5ZWN - chains P and R of the 20 polymer chains in the assembly; structure by electron microscopy, 3.40 A resolution.

== Chain P ==
Molecule: U1 snRNA
Source organism: Saccharomyces cerevisiae S288c
Sequence (568 nucleotides; each row starts with the number of its first residue):
     1 AUACUUACCUUAAGAUAUCAGAGGAGAUCAAGAAGUCCUACUGAUCAAAC
    51 AUGCGCUUCCAAUAGUAGAAGGACGUUAAGCAUUUAUCAUUGAACUAUAA
   101 UUGUUCAUUGAAGUCAUUGAUGCAAACUCCUUGGUCACACACACAUACGG
   151 CGCGGAAGGCGUGUUUGCUGACGUUUCCAUUCCCUUGUUUCAAUCAUUGG
   201 UUAAUCCCUUGAUUCCUUUGGGGAUUUUUGGGUUAAACUGAUUUUUGGGG
   251 CCCUUUGUUUCUUCUGCCUGGAGAAGUUUGACACCAAAUUCAAAUUGGUG
   301 UUAGGGGAGCUGGGGCCUUUCAAAAGAGAGCUUUGUAGAGGCAUUCUUUU
   351 UGACUACUUUUCUCUAGCGUGCCAUUUUAGUUUUUGACGGCAGAUUCGAA
   401 UGAACUUAAGUUUAUGAUGAAGGUAUGGCUGUUGAGAUUAUUUGGUCGGG
   451 AUUGUAGUUUGAAGAUGUGCUCUUUUGAGCAGUCUCAACUUUGCUCGUUC
   501 CCGUUAUGGGAAAAAUUUUGGAAGGUCUUGGUAGGAACGGGUGGAUCUUA
   551 UAAUUUUUGAUUUAUUUU
Not modelled in the structure: 26-32, 98-102, 145-148, 210-227, 328-329, 363-366, 389-392, 407-408, 422-430, 448-449, 469-480, 497-512, 566-568

== Chain R ==
Protein: U1 small nuclear ribonucleoprotein C
Source organism: Saccharomyces cerevisiae S288c
UniProt: Q05900 (RU1C_YEAST); residue numbers follow UniProt; this construct covers 1-231
Chain sequence (231 residues; each row starts with the number of its first residue):
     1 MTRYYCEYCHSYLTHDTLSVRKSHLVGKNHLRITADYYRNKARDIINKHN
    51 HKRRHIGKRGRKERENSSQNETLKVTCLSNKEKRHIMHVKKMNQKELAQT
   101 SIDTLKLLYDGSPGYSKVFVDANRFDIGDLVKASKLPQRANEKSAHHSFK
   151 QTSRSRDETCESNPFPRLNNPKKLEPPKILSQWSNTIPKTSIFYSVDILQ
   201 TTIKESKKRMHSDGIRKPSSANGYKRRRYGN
Not modelled in the structure: 1, 142-152, 197-231
Bound ions: Zn2+: Cys-6, Cys-9, His-24, His-30
UniProt features mapped onto this chain:
  - zinc finger: Tyr-4 to Asp-36 (Matrin-type)

== Interface between chain P and chain R ==
Pairs across the interface (79; chain P residue first):
  C8(P) / Ser-19(R)  sugar contact
  C8(P) / Val-20(R)  sugar contact
  C9(P) / His-15(R)  sugar contact
  C9(P) / Thr-17(R)  sugar contact
  C9(P) / Val-20(R)  sugar contact
  U10(P) / His-15(R)  phosphate contact
  U10(P) / Thr-17(R)  phosphate contact
  U11(P) / His-15(R)  sugar contact
  A12(P) / Thr-2(R)  phosphate contact
  A12(P) / His-15(R)  phosphate contact
  A61(P) / His-55(R)  base contact
  U63(P) / Gly-57(R)  base contact
  U63(P) / Lys-58(R)  base contact
  U63(P) / Arg-59(R)  base contact
  U63(P) / Gly-60(R)  base contact
  U63(P) / Glu-63(R)  base contact
  A64(P) / Arg-59(R)  phosphate contact
  A64(P) / Gly-60(R)  phosphate contact
  A64(P) / Arg-61(R)  phosphate contact
  G65(P) / Gly-60(R)  base contact
  G65(P) / Lys-62(R)  base contact
  G65(P) / Glu-63(R)  base contact
  U66(P) / Glu-63(R)  base contact
  U131(P) / Lys-52(R)  phosphate contact
  G133(P) / Arg-53(R)  phosphate contact
  G133(P) / His-55(R)  phosphate contact
  G134(P) / Arg-53(R)  phosphate contact
  U135(P) / Arg-53(R)  phosphate contact
  U135(P) / Arg-54(R)  phosphate contact
  U135(P) / His-55(R)  phosphate contact
  U135(P) / Ile-56(R)  sugar contact
  U135(P) / Gly-57(R)  base contact
  C136(P) / Ile-56(R)  phosphate contact
  A137(P) / Lys-58(R)  phosphate contact
  C251(P) / Arg-64(R)  phosphate contact
  C252(P) / Arg-59(R)  phosphate contact
  U254(P) / Arg-54(R)  sugar contact
  U255(P) / Arg-54(R)  phosphate contact
  U256(P) / Arg-54(R)  base contact
  G257(P) / Lys-83(R)  phosphate contact
  G257(P) / Arg-84(R)  base contact
  G257(P) / Met-87(R)  base contact
  U258(P) / Cys-77(R)  sugar contact
  U258(P) / Lys-83(R)  phosphate contact
  U260(P) / His-49(R)  base contact
  C264(P) / Asn-80(R)  phosphate contact
  C264(P) / Arg-84(R)  phosphate contact
  U265(P) / Asn-80(R)  phosphate contact
  U265(P) / Lys-81(R)  phosphate contact
  G266(P) / Ser-79(R)  phosphate contact
  G266(P) / Asn-80(R)  base contact
  G266(P) / Lys-83(R)  base contact
  C267(P) / Cys-77(R)  base contact
  C267(P) / Leu-78(R)  base contact
  C267(P) / Ser-79(R)  phosphate contact
  C267(P) / Lys-83(R)  base contact
  C268(P) / Lys-74(R)  sugar contact
  C268(P) / Val-75(R)  sugar contact
  C284(P) / Arg-43(R)  sugar contact
  C285(P) / Asp-36(R)  base contact
  C285(P) / Arg-39(R)  sugar contact
  C285(P) / Asn-40(R)  sugar contact
  C285(P) / Arg-43(R)  sugar contact
  C285(P) / Lys-91(R)  phosphate contact
  A286(P) / Asp-36(R)  sugar contact
  A286(P) / Arg-39(R)  sugar contact
  A286(P) / Lys-95(R)  phosphate contact
  G297(P) / Ile-33(R)  sugar contact
  G297(P) / Asp-36(R)  base contact
  G298(P) / Asp-36(R)  sugar contact
  G298(P) / Asn-40(R)  sugar contact
  G298(P) / Arg-43(R)  base contact
  U299(P) / His-10(R)  phosphate contact
  U299(P) / Tyr-37(R)  sugar contact
  U299(P) / Asn-40(R)  sugar contact
  U299(P) / Arg-43(R)  base contact
  G300(P) / Lys-41(R)  phosphate contact
  G543(P) / Arg-3(R)  phosphate contact
  G543(P) / Tyr-12(R)  sugar contact
Also at the interface, not in a pair above, chain P (41 interface residues in all): U132, A283, A287, U542
Also at the interface, not in a pair above, chain R (42 interface residues in all): Arg-32

== Overview ==
41 residues of chain P face 42 of chain R across their interface. Cys-6(R), Cys-9(R), His-24(R) and His-30(R)
coordinate Zn2+.
Here chain P is U1 snRNA and chain R is U1 small nuclear ribonucleoprotein C, both from Saccharomyces
cerevisiae S288c. Entry 5ZWN (Cryo-EM structure of the yeast pre-B complex at an average resolution of 3.3
angstrom (Part II ...) was determined by electron microscopy together with 5ZWM and 5ZWO from the same study.
